Entry 2YVH (X-ray diffraction, 2.50 A resolution); this record covers chains A and B of the 8 polymer chains in the assembly.

Chain A (and B):
Protein: Transcriptional regulator
From: Corynebacterium glutamicum
Notes: chain B of this document is another copy of the same molecule, construct and numbering; everything in this record applies to it too
Reference sequence: Q8NMG3 (Q8NMG3_CORGL); residues 1-177 here = UniProt positions 1-177
Sequence (177 residues; each row starts with the number of its first residue):
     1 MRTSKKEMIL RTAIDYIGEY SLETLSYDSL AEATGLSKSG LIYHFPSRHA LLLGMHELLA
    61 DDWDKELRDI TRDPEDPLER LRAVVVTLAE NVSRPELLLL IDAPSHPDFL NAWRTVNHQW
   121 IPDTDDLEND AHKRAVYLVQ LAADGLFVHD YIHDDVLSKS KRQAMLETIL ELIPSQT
Disordered / not traced: 1-3, 175-177 (chain B: 1-2, 175-177)
Modified positions: Mse-1 (selenomethionine); Mse-8, Mse-55, Mse-165 (selenomethionine; parent Met)

Interface between chain A and chain B:
Pairs across the interface - 69 pairs, chain A then chain B:
  Glu-23(A) with Leu-22(B); Glu-23(B); Arg-48(B), salt bridge
  Arg-94(A) with Ile-101(B), hydrogen bond (side chain-backbone)
  Leu-97(A) with Ile-101(B), hydrophobic; Ile-152(B), hydrophobic
  Leu-98(A) with Ile-101(B), hydrophobic
  Leu-100(A) with Tyr-151(B); Ile-152(B)
  Ile-101(A) with Leu-97(B), hydrophobic; Leu-98(B), hydrophobic; Ile-101(B), hydrophobic; Tyr-151(B); Ile-152(B), hydrophobic
  Asn-117(A) with His-153(B); Asp-154(B)
  His-118(A) with Asp-154(B), salt bridge
  Thr-124(A) with Asp-155(B), hydrogen bond; Lys-161(B)
  Leu-127(A) with Lys-161(B); Mse-165(B)
  Glu-128(A) with Ser-160(B), hydrogen bond; Lys-161(B); Ala-164(B)
  Arg-134(A) with Ala-164(B); Mse-165(B); Thr-168(B), hydrogen bond
  Tyr-137(A) with His-149(B), hydrogen bond; Mse-165(B)
  Leu-138(A) with Ala-142(B), hydrophobic; Mse-165(B); Ile-169(B), hydrophobic; Leu-172(B), hydrophobic
  Gln-140(A) with His-153(B)
  Leu-141(A) with Leu-141(B); Ala-142(B); Gly-145(B); Mse-165(B), hydrophobic
  Ala-142(A) with Leu-138(B), hydrophobic; Leu-141(B); Ala-142(B)
  Asp-144(A) with His-153(B), salt bridge
  Gly-145(A) with Leu-141(B); Asp-144(B); Gly-145(B)
  His-149(A) with Tyr-137(B), hydrogen bond
  Tyr-151(A) with Leu-100(B)
  Ile-152(A) with Leu-100(B)
  His-153(A) with Gln-140(B); Asp-144(B), salt bridge
  Asp-154(A) with Leu-110(B); Asn-117(B)
  Asp-155(A) with Thr-124(B)
  Leu-157(A) with Thr-124(B)
  Ser-160(A) with Glu-128(B), hydrogen bond
  Lys-161(A) with Thr-124(B), hydrogen bond (side chain-backbone); Asp-126(B); Leu-127(B); Glu-128(B), salt bridge
  Ala-164(A) with Glu-128(B)
  Mse-165(A) with Leu-127(B); Arg-134(B); Tyr-137(B), hydrophobic; Leu-138(B); Leu-141(B), hydrophobic
  Thr-168(A) with Arg-134(B); Leu-138(B)
  Ile-169(A) with Leu-138(B), hydrophobic
  Leu-172(A) with Leu-138(B), hydrophobic
Other interface residues (no listed pair), chain A (40 interface residues in all): Leu-110, Ile-121, Asp-125, Asp-126, Leu-146, Val-148, Ser-158
Other interface residues (no listed pair), chain B (42 interface residues in all): Arg-94, Asp-102, His-118, Ile-121, Leu-146, Phe-147, Val-148, Leu-157

In short:
Chain A and chain B form an interface of 40 and 42 residues respectively, with 8 hydrogen bonds and 5 salt
bridges. Polar contacts include Glu-23(A)/Arg-48(B), His-118(A)/Asp-154(B) and Asp-144(A)/His-153(B).
Chain A and chain B are both Transcriptional regulator (Corynebacterium glutamicum); the structure, Crystal
structure of the operator-binding form of the multi-drug binding transcriptional repressor CgmR, was
determined by X-ray diffraction (same publication as 2ZOZ).
